4NQA - chains A and F of the 6 polymer chains in the assembly; structure by X-ray diffraction, 3.10 A resolution.

# Chain A
Name: Retinoic acid receptor RXR-alpha
Source organism: Homo sapiens
UniProtKB: P19793 (RXRA_HUMAN); numbering as in UniProt (aligned over 98-462)
Chain sequence (365 residues; each row starts with the number of its first residue):
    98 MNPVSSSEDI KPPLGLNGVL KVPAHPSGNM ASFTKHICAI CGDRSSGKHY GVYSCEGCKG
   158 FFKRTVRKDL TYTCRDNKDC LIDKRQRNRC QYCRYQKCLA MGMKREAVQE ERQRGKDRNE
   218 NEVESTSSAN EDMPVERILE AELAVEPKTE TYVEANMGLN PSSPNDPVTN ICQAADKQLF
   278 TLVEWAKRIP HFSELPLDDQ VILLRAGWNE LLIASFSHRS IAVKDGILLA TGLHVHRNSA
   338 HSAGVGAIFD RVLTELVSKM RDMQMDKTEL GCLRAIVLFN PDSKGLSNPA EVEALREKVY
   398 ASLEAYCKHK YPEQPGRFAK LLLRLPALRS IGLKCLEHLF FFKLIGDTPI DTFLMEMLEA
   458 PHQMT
Not modelled in the structure: 98-127, 213-223, 250, 457-462
Curated features (UniProtKB/Swiss-Prot):
  - DNA-binding region: Cys135 to Met200 (Nuclear receptor)
  - zinc finger (NR C4-type): Cys135 to Cys155, Cys171 to Cys195
  - region: Lys160 to Lys165 (Nuclear localization signal), Lys201 to Ser224 (Hinge), Arg348 to Gly368 (Required for nuclear export)
  - binding site (Zn(2+)): Cys135, Cys138, Cys152, Cys155, Cys171, Cys177, Cys187, Cys190
  - binding site (9-cis-retinoate): Arg316, Ala327
  - binding site (all-trans-retinoate): Arg316, Ala327
  - modified residue: Ser129 (Phosphoserine), Lys145 (N6-acetyllysine), Ser259 (Phosphoserine), Ser260 (Phosphoserine)
  - cross-link: Lys108 (Glycyl lysine isopeptide (Lys-Gly) (interchain with G-Cter in SUMO))
Metal / ion sites: Zn2+ site 1: Cys135, Cys138, Cys152, Cys155; Zn2+ site 2: Cys171, Cys177, Cys187, Cys190
Residues lining bound ligands: (9cis)-retinoic acid (9CR): Val265, Ile268, Ala271, Ala272, Gln275, Trp305, Leu309, Ile310, Phe313, Arg316, Leu325, Leu326, Ala327, Val342, Ile345, Phe346, Cys432, His435, Leu436

# Chain F
Molecule: 18-nt DNA strand
Sequence (18 nucleotides; each row starts with the number of its first residue):
   501 TATGACCTGA AGTGACCT

# How chain A and chain F interact
Residue-residue contacts (13):
  Glu153(A) - DA515(F)  base contact
  Glu153(A) - DC516(F)  hydrogen bond to the base
  Gly154(A) - DG514(F)  phosphate contact
  Phe158(A) - DT513(F)  phosphate contact
  Arg161(A) - DG512(F)  sugar contact
  Arg161(A) - DT513(F)  salt bridge to the phosphate
  Lys165(A) - DG512(F)  salt bridge to the phosphate
  Arg184(A) - DG514(F)  salt bridge to the phosphate
  Asn185(A) - DT513(F)  hydrogen bond to the phosphate
  Asn185(A) - DG514(F)  hydrogen bond to the phosphate
  Gln188(A) - DG512(F)  hydrogen bond to the phosphate
  Gln188(A) - DT513(F)  hydrogen bond to the phosphate
  Arg191(A) - DG514(F)  salt bridge to the phosphate
Also at the interface, not in a pair above, chain A (10 interface residues in all): Leu167

# Overview
10 residues of chain A face 5 of chain F across their interface; the contacts include 5 hydrogen bonds and 4
salt bridges. Polar contacts include Glu153(A)-DC516(F), Asn185(A)-DT513(F) and Asn185(A)-DG514(F). Ligands of
chain A: (9cis)-retinoic acid.
Chain A is Retinoic acid receptor RXR-alpha (Homo sapiens) and chain F is an 18-nt DNA strand; the structure,
Crystal structure of liganded hRXR-alpha/hLXR-beta heterodimer on DNA, was determined by X-ray diffraction.
